Entry 8DP1 (electron microscopy, 3.46 A resolution); this record covers chains S and W of the 12 polymer chains in the assembly.

Chain S:
Molecule: Envelope glycoprotein gp41
Organism: Human immunodeficiency virus 1
Reference sequence: Q2N0S6 (Q2N0S6_9HIV1); residues 512-664 here correspond to UniProt positions 509-661 (UniProt number = residue number - 3)
Amino-acid sequence (153 residues; row label = number of the first residue in the row):
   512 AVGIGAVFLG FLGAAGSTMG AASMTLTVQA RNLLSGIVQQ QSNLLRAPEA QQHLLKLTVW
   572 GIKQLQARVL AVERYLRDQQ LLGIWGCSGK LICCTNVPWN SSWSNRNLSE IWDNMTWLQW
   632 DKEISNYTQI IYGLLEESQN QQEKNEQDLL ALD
Disordered / not traced: 512-516, 550-563, 664
Cystine bridges: Cys598-Cys604
Covalent attachments: N-acetylglucosamine (NAG) linked to Asn611, Asn625, Asn637
Construct notes: conflict Pro559 (Ile556 in Q2N0S6), Cys605 (Thr602 in Q2N0S6)

Chain W:
Molecule: Envelope glycoprotein gp120
Organism: Human immunodeficiency virus 1
Notes: fragment: gp120
Reference sequence: Q2N0S6 (Q2N0S6_9HIV1); the construct lacks a stretch of the UniProt sequence and is renumbered around it, so the offset changes along the chain: 31-141 = UniProt 30-140; 150-185 = UniProt 141-176; 188-309 = UniProt 187-308; 312-321 = UniProt 309-318; 2 more segments
Amino-acid sequence (481 residues; each row starts with the number of its first residue; note: 13 numbers in that range are skipped by the numbering (no residue carries them; nothing is unmodelled there); a row labelled like 185A-185J holds insertion residues (185A, then the next letters in order)):
    31 AENLWVTVYY GVPVWKDAET TLFCASDAKA YETEKHNVWA THACVPTDPN PQEIHLENVT
    91 EEFNMWKNNM VEQMHTDIIS LWDQSLKPCV KLTPLCVTLQ CTNVTNAITD D
   150 MRGELKNCSF NMTTELRDKK QKVYSLFYRL DVVQIN
185A-185J ENQGNRSNNS
   188 NKEYRLINCN TSAITQACPK VSFEPIPIHY CAPAGFAILK CKDKKFNGTG PCPSVSTVQC
   248 THGIKPVVST QLLLNGSLAE EEVMIRSENI TNNAKNILVQ FNTPVQINCT RPNNNTRKSI
   308 RI
   312 GPGQAFYATG
  321A D
   322 IIGDIRQAHC NVSKATWNET LGKVVKQLRK HFGNNTIIRF ANSSGGDLEV TTHSFNCGGE
   382 FFYCNTSGLF NSTWISN
   400 TSVQGSNSTG SNDSITLPCR IKQIINMWQR IGQAMYAPPI QGVIRCVSNI TGLILTRDGG
   460 STNSTTETFR PGGGDMRDNW RSELYKYKVV KIEPLGVAPT RCKRRVVGRR RRRR
Disordered / not traced: 31, 59-64, 185A-185J, 400-408, 459-464, 505-513
Cystine bridges: Cys54-Cys74, Cys119-Cys205, Cys126-Cys196, Cys131-Cys157, Cys218-Cys247, Cys228-Cys239, Cys296-Cys331, Cys378-Cys445, Cys385-Cys418
Covalent attachments: N-acetylglucosamine (NAG) linked to Asn133, Asn156, Asn160, Asn197, Asn234, Asn262, Asn276, Asn295, Asn301, Asn355, Asn363, Asn386; glycan linked to Asn332
Construct notes: engineered mutation Ala137 (Asn136 in Q2N0S6), Asn332 (Thr330 in Q2N0S6); conflict Cys501 (Ala498 in Q2N0S6); expression tag (509-513)

How chain S and chain W interact:
Cross-chain cystine bridges: Cys605(S)-Cys501(W)
Pairs across the interface (105; chain S residue first):
  Leu520(S) with Ile84(W)
  Phe522(S) with Ile84(W); Thr244(W)
  Leu523(S) with Pro43(W), hydrophobic; Trp45(W), hydrophobic; Leu86(W); Ile491(W), hydrophobic
  Ala526(S) with Trp45(W), hydrophobic
  Gly527(S) with Glu87(W); Asn88(W), hydrogen bond (backbone-side chain)
  Met530(S) with Ala497(W), hydrophobic
  Ser534(S) with Tyr39(W)
  Leu537(S) with Tyr40(W); Gly41(W); Val42(W), hydrophobic
  Gln540(S) with Gly41(W), hydrogen bond (side chain-backbone)
  Leu544(S) with Tyr40(W); Ala221(W); Gly222(W); Pro493(W), hydrophobic
  Leu545(S) with Ala221(W)
  Ser546(S) with Ala221(W)
  Gly547(S) with Ala221(W)
  Ile548(S) with Phe53(W), hydrophobic
  Val549(S) with Phe53(W), hydrophobic
  His564(S) with His72(W); Ala73(W); Cys74(W)
  Thr569(S) with Ala73(W); Gln114(W)
  Val570(S) with Leu111(W), hydrophobic; Gln114(W), hydrogen bond (backbone-side chain)
  Trp571(S) with Cys54(W), hydrophobic; Trp69(W), hydrogen bond (side chain-backbone); Ala70(W); Cys74(W); Asp107(W); Leu111(W), hydrophobic; Tyr217(W)
  Lys574(S) with Leu52(W), hydrogen bond (side chain-backbone); Gln103(W); Asp107(W), salt bridge
  Ala578(S) with Pro220(W), hydrophobic
  Leu581(S) with Thr50(W); Phe223(W), hydrophobic
  Ala582(S) with Ala221(W)
  Arg585(S) with Gly222(W), hydrogen bond (side chain-backbone); Phe223(W); Ile491(W), hydrogen bond (side chain-backbone)
  Tyr586(S) with Tyr40(W)
  Asp589(S) with Pro493(W); Leu494(W)
  Gln590(S) with Tyr40(W), hydrogen bond
  Leu593(S) with Val38(W), hydrophobic; Tyr40(W), hydrophobic; Leu494(W), hydrophobic
  Trp596(S) with Val38(W), hydrophobic; Arg503(W), hydrogen bond (backbone-side chain)
  Leu602(S) with Val38(W); Tyr39(W); Tyr40(W), hydrogen bond (backbone-backbone)
  Ile603(S) with Val38(W); Tyr39(W), hydrophobic
  Cys604(S) with Thr37(W); Val38(W), hydrogen bond (backbone-backbone)
  Cys605(S) with Thr37(W); Cys501(W), disulfide; Arg503(W), hydrogen bond (backbone-side chain)
  Thr606(S) with Trp35(W); Val36(W), hydrogen bond (side chain-backbone); Cys501(W); Lys502(W); Arg503(W), hydrogen bond (backbone-backbone)
  Asn607(S) with Trp35(W); Lys502(W); Arg503(W)
  Val608(S) with Trp35(W); Val36(W), hydrogen bond (backbone-backbone)
  Pro609(S) with Leu34(W); Trp35(W)
  Trp610(S) with Leu34(W), hydrogen bond (backbone-backbone); Trp35(W); Val36(W), hydrophobic; Pro498(W), hydrophobic
  Leu619(S) with Leu34(W), hydrophobic; Pro498(W); Arg500(W)
  Ile622(S) with Pro498(W), hydrophobic
  Trp623(S) with Tyr39(W), hydrophobic; Ala497(W), hydrophobic; Pro498(W), hydrogen bond (side chain-backbone)
  Trp628(S) with Tyr39(W), hydrophobic; Val42(W); Pro43(W); Gly495(W); Ala497(W), hydrophobic
  Leu629(S) with Trp45(W)
  Trp631(S) with Val496(W), hydrogen bond (side chain-backbone); Pro498(W)
  Asp632(S) with Val44(W); Lys46(W), salt bridge
  Ile635(S) with Val496(W), hydrophobic
  Ile642(S) with Val36(W), hydrophobic
  Gln650(S) with Arg503(W), hydrogen bond
  Gln653(S) with Arg503(W), hydrogen bond
Also at the interface, not in a pair above, chain S (63 interface residues in all): Gly521, Gly524, Ala525, Ala533, Ala541, Asn543, Gln577, Leu592, Gly597, Cys598, Lys601, Trp614, Tyr643, Leu646
Also at the interface, not in a pair above, chain W (60 interface residues in all): Thr51, Val75, Pro76, Val89, Ser110, Ile215, Cys218, Ala224, Gln246, Cys247, Lys490, Glu492, Thr499

In short:
The interface between chain S and chain W involves 63 residues on one side and 60 on the other, with 1
disulfide bond, 20 hydrogen bonds and 2 salt bridges. Among the polar pairs are Lys574(S)-Asp107(W),
Asp632(S)-Lys46(W) and Gly527(S)-Asn88(W).
Chain S is Envelope glycoprotein gp41 and chain W is Envelope glycoprotein gp120, both from Human
immunodeficiency virus 1; the structure, Cryo-EM structure of HIV-1 Env(BG505.T332N SOSIP) in complex with
DH1030.1 Fab, was determined by electron microscopy.
